PDB entry 6PQX | electron microscopy, 4.60 A resolution (low resolution: residue-level contacts below are approximate; hydrogen-bond / salt-bridge calls are withheld) | chains D and E of the 8 polymer chains in the assembly

# Chain D
Molecule: TIR substrate DNA transferred strand
Sequence (32 nucleotides; row label = number of the first residue in the row):
     1 TTTTCGATCCACCGTGAGATCTAGGCCAGATC
Disordered / not traced: 31-32
Ion coordination: Ca2+ site 1: DG16, DA17 (shared with 3 residues of chain A); Ca2+ site 2: DA17 (shared with 1 residue of chain A; 1 residue of chain B)

# Chain E
Protein: DNA-mediated transposase
Organism: Helicoverpa zea
UniProtKB: B0F0C5 (B0F0C5_HELZE); residue numbers follow UniProt; this construct covers 17-507
Chain sequence (497 residues; row label = number of the first residue in the row):
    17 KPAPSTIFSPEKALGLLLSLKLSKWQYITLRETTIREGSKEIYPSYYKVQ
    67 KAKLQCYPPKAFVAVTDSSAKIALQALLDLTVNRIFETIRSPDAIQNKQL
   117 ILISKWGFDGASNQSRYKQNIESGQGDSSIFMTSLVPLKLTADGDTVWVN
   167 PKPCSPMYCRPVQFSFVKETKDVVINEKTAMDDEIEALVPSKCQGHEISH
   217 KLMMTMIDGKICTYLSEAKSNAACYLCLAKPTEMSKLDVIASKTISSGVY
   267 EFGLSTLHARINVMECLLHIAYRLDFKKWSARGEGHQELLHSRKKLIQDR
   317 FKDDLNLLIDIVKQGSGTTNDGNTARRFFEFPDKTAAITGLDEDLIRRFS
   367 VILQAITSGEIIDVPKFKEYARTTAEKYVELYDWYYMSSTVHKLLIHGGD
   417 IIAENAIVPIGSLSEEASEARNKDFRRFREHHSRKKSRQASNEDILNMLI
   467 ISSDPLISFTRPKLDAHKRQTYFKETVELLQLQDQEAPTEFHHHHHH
Disordered / not traced: 17-20, 501-513
Construct notes: expression tag (508-513)
Ion coordination: Ca2+ site 1: Asp125, Gly126, Glu435 (shared with 2 residues of chain H); Ca2+ site 2: Asp224 (shared with 1 residue of chain H)
Reported in the primary citation:
  - catalytic residues: Asp125, Asp224, Glu435 (citing earlier work)

# Chain D / chain E interface
Contacting residue pairs - 19 pairs, chain D then chain E:
  DT3(D) with Tyr63(E)
  DT4(D) with Tyr63(E); Lys64(E); Lys67(E)
  DC5(D) with Ser61(E); Tyr63(E); Lys64(E)
  DG6(D) with Arg47(E); Ser61(E)
  DC10(D) with Lys452(E)
  DA11(D) with Gln135(E); Lys451(E); Lys452(E)
  DC12(D) with Lys134(E); Gln135(E)
  DC13(D) with Tyr133(E); Lys134(E); Lys451(E)
  DG14(D) with Ser131(E)
Other interface residues (no listed pair), chain E (13 interface residues in all): Arg132, Glu446

# Summary
Chain D and chain E form an interface of 9 and 13 residues respectively. DG16(D) and DA17(D) form the Ca2+
site 1. From the paper: catalytic residues Asp125(E), Asp224(E) and Glu435(E).
Chain D is TIR substrate DNA transferred strand and chain E is DNA-mediated transposase (Helicoverpa zea); the
structure, Cryo-EM structure of HzTransib/nicked TIR substrate DNA hairpin forming complex (HFC), was
determined by electron microscopy together with 6PQR, 6PQU, 6PQY and 6PR5 from the same study.
